6OQV - chains A and E of the 22 polymer chains in the assembly; structure by electron microscopy, 3.30 A resolution.

== Chain A ==
Protein: ATP synthase subunit alpha
Source organism: Escherichia coli
Notes: EC 7.1.2.2
UniProtKB: A0A073FQ32 (A0A073FQ32_ECOLX); residues 1-513 here = UniProt positions 1-513
Chain sequence (513 residues; each row starts with the number of its first residue):
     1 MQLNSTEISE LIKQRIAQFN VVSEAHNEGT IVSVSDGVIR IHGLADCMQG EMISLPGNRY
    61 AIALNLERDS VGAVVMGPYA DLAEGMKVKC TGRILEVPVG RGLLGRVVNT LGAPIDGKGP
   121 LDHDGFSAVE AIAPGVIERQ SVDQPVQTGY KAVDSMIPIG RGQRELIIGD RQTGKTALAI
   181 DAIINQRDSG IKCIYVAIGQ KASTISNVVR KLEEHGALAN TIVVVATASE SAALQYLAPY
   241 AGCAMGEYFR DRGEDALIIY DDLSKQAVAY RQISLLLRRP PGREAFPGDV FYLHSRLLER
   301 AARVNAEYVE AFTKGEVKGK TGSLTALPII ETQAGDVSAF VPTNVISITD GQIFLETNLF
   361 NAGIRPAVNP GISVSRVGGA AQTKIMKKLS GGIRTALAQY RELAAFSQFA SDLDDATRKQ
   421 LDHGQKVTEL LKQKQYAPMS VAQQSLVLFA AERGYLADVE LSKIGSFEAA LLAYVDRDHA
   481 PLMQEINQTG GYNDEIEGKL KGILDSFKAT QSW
Unresolved in the structure: 1, 512-513
Metal / ion sites: Mg2+: Thr176 (together with ATP)
Small-molecule neighbours: ATP: Tyr150, Arg171, Gln172, Thr173, Gly174, Lys175, Thr176, Ala177, Phe360, Arg365, Pro366, Gln433, Lys434, Gln435

== Chain E ==
Protein: ATP synthase subunit beta
Source organism: Escherichia coli
Notes: EC 7.1.2.2
UniProtKB: A0A0F6CB56 (A0A0F6CB56_ECOLX); residues 0-459 here correspond to UniProt positions 1-460 (UniProt number = residue number + 1)
Chain sequence (471 residues; numbered -11 to 459; the number before each row is that of its first residue; numbers below 1 keep their minus sign (Met-11 is residue -11)):
   -11 MRGSHHHHHH GMATGKIVQV IGAVVDVEFP QDAVPRVYDA LEVQNGNERL VLEVQQQLGG
    49 GIVRTIAMGS SDGLRRGLDV KDLEHPIEVP VGKATLGRIM NVLGEPVDMK GEIGEEERWA
   109 IHRAAPSYEE LSNSQELLET GIKVIDLMAP FAKGGKVGLF GGAGVGKTVN MMELIRNIAI
   169 EHSGYSVFAG VGERTREGND FYHEMTDSNV IDKVSLVYGQ MNEPPGNRLR VALTGLTMAE
   229 KFRDEGRDVL LFVDNIYRYT LAGTEVSALL GRMPSAVGYQ PTLAEEMGVL QERITSTKTG
   289 SITSVQAVYV PADDLTDPSP ATTFAHLDAT VVLSRQIASL GIYPAVDPLD STSRQLDPLV
   349 VGQEHYDTAR GVQSILQRYQ ELKDIIAILG MDELSEEDKL VVARARKIQR FLSQPFFVAE
   409 VFTGSPGKYV SLKDTIRGFK GIMEGEYDHL PEQAFYMVGS IEEAVEKAKK L
Unresolved in the structure: -11 to -1
Differences from the reference sequence: initiating methionine (-11); expression tag (-10 to -1); conflict Ala137 (Cys138 in A0A0F6CB56)
Small-molecule neighbours: ADP (adenosine-5'-diphosphate): Gly150, Ala151, Gly152, Val153, Gly154, Lys155, Thr156, Val157, Tyr331, Phe404, Ala407, Phe410, Thr411

== Chain A / chain E interface ==
Pairs across the interface (55):
  Gly43(A) - Arg64(E)  hydrogen bond (backbone-side chain)
  Leu44(A) - Arg64(E)  hydrogen bond (backbone-side chain)
  Asp46(A) - Arg63(E)  salt bridge
  Cys47(A) - Arg63(E)
  Met48(A) - Gly61(E)
  Met48(A) - Leu62(E)
  Met48(A) - Arg63(E)
  Gln49(A) - Val8(E)
  Gln49(A) - Gly10(E)
  Gln49(A) - Ser59(E)
  Gln49(A) - Asp60(E)
  Gln49(A) - Gly61(E)  hydrogen bond (backbone-backbone)
  Gln49(A) - Leu62(E)  hydrogen bond (backbone-backbone)
  Leu64(A) - Val8(E)
  Asn65(A) - Val8(E)
  Asn65(A) - Ile9(E)
  Leu66(A) - Gln7(E)
  Leu66(A) - Val8(E)  hydrogen bond (backbone-backbone)
  Leu66(A) - Leu62(E)
  Leu66(A) - Arg64(E)
  Glu67(A) - Val6(E)
  Glu67(A) - Arg64(E)  hydrogen bond (backbone-side chain)
  Arg68(A) - Val6(E)
  Arg68(A) - Gln7(E)
  Arg68(A) - Glu16(E)  salt bridge
  Ser70(A) - Arg64(E)
  Val71(A) - Arg64(E)
  Ile94(A) - Gly61(E)
  Val136(A) - Thr183(E)
  Val136(A) - Gly186(E)
  Val136(A) - Asn187(E)  hydrogen bond (backbone-side chain)
  Ile137(A) - Val95(E)
  Ile137(A) - Tyr190(E)  hydrophobic
  Arg139(A) - Thr183(E)
  Arg139(A) - Asn187(E)
  Arg164(A) - Arg182(E)
  Arg279(A) - Gly10(E)
  Pro280(A) - Ala256(E)
  Tyr292(A) - Asn210(E)
  Tyr292(A) - Glu211(E)
  Tyr292(A) - Pro212(E)  hydrophobic
  Tyr292(A) - Arg216(E)
  Ser295(A) - Met209(E)  hydrogen bond (side chain-backbone)
  Ser295(A) - Asn210(E)
  Glu299(A) - Thr183(E)  hydrogen bond
  Glu299(A) - Met209(E)
  Glu299(A) - Asn210(E)  hydrogen bond
  Thr343(A) - Tyr297(E)
  Ser347(A) - Arg182(E)  hydrogen bond (backbone-side chain)
  Ser347(A) - Arg246(E)  hydrogen bond
  Ile348(A) - Arg182(E)
  Ile348(A) - Met209(E)  hydrophobic
  Thr349(A) - Arg182(E)  hydrogen bond (backbone-side chain)
  Asp350(A) - Arg182(E)  salt bridge
  Asp350(A) - Arg184(E)  salt bridge
Interface residues without a listed pair, chain A (43 interface residues in all): Ala45, Gly50, Asp69, Glu130, Ile132, Ala133, Pro134, Gly135, Glu138, Gly288, Asp289, Phe291, Arg296, Ile346, Arg376
Interface residues without a listed pair, chain E (35 interface residues in all): Ile50, Asp96, Met97, Ala151, Tyr206, Gln208, Glu253, Gly259

== Summary ==
Chain A and chain E form an interface of 43 and 35 residues respectively, with 13 hydrogen bonds and 4 salt
bridges. Polar contacts include Asp46(A)-Arg63(E), Arg68(A)-Glu16(E) and Asp350(A)-Arg182(E). Bound to chain
A: ATP. Bound to chain E: ADP.
Here chain A is ATP synthase subunit alpha and chain E is ATP synthase subunit beta, both from Escherichia
coli. Entry 6OQV (E. coli ATP Synthase State 2b) was determined by electron microscopy, deposited together
with 6OQR, 6OQS, 6OQT, 6OQU, 6OQW, 6PQV and 3 further entries.
